8K5S - chains A and B; structure by X-ray diffraction, 2.65 A resolution.

Chain A (and B):
Molecule: Enterobactin synthase component E
Source organism: Escherichia coli
Notes: EC 6.3.2.14, 6.2.1.71; chain B of this document is another copy of the same molecule, construct and numbering; everything in this record applies to it too
UniProtKB: P10378 (ENTE_ECOLI); numbering as in UniProt (aligned over 1-536)
Amino-acid sequence (556 residues; each row starts with the number of its first residue):
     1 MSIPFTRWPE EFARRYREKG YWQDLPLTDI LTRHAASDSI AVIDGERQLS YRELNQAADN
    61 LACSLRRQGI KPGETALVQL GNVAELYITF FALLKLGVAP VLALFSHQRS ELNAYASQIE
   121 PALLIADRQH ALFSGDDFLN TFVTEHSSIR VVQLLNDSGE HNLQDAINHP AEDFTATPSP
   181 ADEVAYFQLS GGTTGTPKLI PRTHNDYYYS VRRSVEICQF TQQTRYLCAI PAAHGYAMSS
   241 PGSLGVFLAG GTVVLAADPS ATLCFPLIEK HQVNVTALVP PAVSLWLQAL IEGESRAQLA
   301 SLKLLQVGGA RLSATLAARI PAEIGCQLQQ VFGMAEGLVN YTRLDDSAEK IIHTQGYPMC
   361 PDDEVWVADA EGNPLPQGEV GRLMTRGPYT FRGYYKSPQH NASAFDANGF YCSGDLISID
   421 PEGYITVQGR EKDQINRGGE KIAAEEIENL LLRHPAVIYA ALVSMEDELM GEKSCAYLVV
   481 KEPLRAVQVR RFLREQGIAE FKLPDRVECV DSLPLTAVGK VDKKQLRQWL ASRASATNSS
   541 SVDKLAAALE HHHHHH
Disordered / not traced: 1-2, 516-520, 529-556 (chain B: 1-2, 517-519, 530-556)
Construct notes: engineered mutation G235 (Asn in P10378); expression tag (537-556)
Ligand contacts: VPT ([(2R,3S,4R,5R)-5-(6-aminopurin-9-yl)-3,4-bis(oxidanyl)oxolan-2-yl]methyl N-(3-prop-2-ynoxyphenyl)carbonylsulfamate): Q188, G191, H234, G235, Y236, S239, S240, G308, G309, A310, R311, V331, F332, G333, M334, A335, E336, V339, Q355, S413, D415, V427, R430, K432, Q434, N436, K441
UniProt features mapped onto this chain:
  - region: G438, G439 (Phosphopantetheine binding)
  - binding site (substrate): S240, G309, V331, A335, D415, K432, K441

Interface between chain A and chain B:
Contacting residue pairs - 22 pairs, chain A then chain B:
  V479(A) - T516(B)
  D511(A) - T516(B)
  D511(A) - D522(B)
  D511(A) - K524(B)
  S512(A) - P514(B)
  S512(A) - L515(B)
  S512(A) - T516(B)
  S512(A) - D522(B)  hydrogen bond
  S512(A) - Q525(B)  hydrogen bond
  L513(A) - P514(B)
  L513(A) - L515(B)  hydrogen bond (backbone-backbone)
  P514(A) - S512(B)
  P514(A) - L513(B)
  P514(A) - P514(B)  hydrophobic
  L515(A) - S512(B)
  L515(A) - L513(B)
  L515(A) - L515(B)  hydrophobic
  D522(A) - D511(B)
  D522(A) - S512(B)  hydrogen bond
  Q525(A) - V510(B)
  Q525(A) - D511(B)
  Q525(A) - S512(B)  hydrogen bond (side chain-backbone)
Other interface residues (no listed pair), chain A (10 interface residues in all): I458, Y459

Summary:
Chain A and chain B each contribute 10 residues to their interface, with 5 hydrogen bonds. Polar pairs include
S512(A)-D522(B), S512(A)-Q525(B) and L513(A)-L515(B). Bound to chain A: compound VPT. Curated annotation
(UniProt) lists 7 substrate-binding residues on chain A.
Chain A and chain B are both Enterobactin synthase component E (Escherichia coli); the structure, The
structure of EntE with 3-(prop-2-yn-1-yloxy)benzoic acid sulfamoyl adenosine, was determined by X-ray
diffraction, deposited together with 8K5T.
